PDB entry 5XOP | X-ray diffraction, 1.90 A resolution | chains D and E of the 6 polymer chains in the assembly

== Chain D (and E) ==
Molecule: Calcium-binding protein 1 (EhCBP1), putative
From: Entamoeba histolytica HM-1:IMSS-B
Notes: chain E of this document is another copy of the same molecule, construct and numbering; everything in this record applies to it too
UniProtKB: M3TKH6 (M3TKH6_ENTHI); residues 1-65 here = UniProt positions 1-65
Sequence (66 residues; row label = number of the first residue in the row):
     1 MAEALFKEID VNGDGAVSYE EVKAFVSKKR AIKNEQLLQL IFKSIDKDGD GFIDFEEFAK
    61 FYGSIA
Differences from the reference sequence: engineered mutation Lys47 (Ala in M3TKH6), Asp50 (Asn in M3TKH6), Phe52 (Glu in M3TKH6), Phe55 (Gln in M3TKH6), Glu56 (Asn in M3TKH6); expression tag (66)
Bound ions: Ca2+ site 1: Asp10, Asn12, Asp14, Ala16, Glu21; Ca2+ site 2: Asp46, Asp48, Asp50, Phe52, Glu57

== Chain D / chain E interface ==
Residue-residue contacts (28):
  Glu35(D) with Tyr19(E), hydrogen bond; Lys23(E), salt bridge
  Leu38(D) with Tyr19(E), hydrophobic; Val22(E), hydrophobic; Lys23(E)
  Gln39(D) with Tyr19(E)
  Phe42(D) with Val17(E); Ser18(E); Tyr19(E)
  Phe52(D) with Ala16(E), hydrophobic; Val17(E); Ser18(E)
  Ile53(D) with Phe6(E); Ala16(E); Val17(E), hydrogen bond (backbone-backbone)
  Asp54(D) with Phe6(E)
  Phe55(D) with Met1(E); Ala2(E); Glu3(E); Phe6(E)
  Phe58(D) with Ala2(E); Leu5(E), hydrophobic; Phe6(E), hydrophobic
  Ala59(D) with Met1(E)
  Tyr62(D) with Met1(E), hydrophobic; Ala2(E), hydrophobic; Leu5(E), hydrophobic
  Gly63(D) with Met1(E)
Also at the interface, not in a pair above, chain E (13 interface residues in all): Ile9, Gly15

== Overview ==
12 residues of chain D and 13 residues of chain E are in contact, with 2 hydrogen bonds and 1 salt bridge.
Polar pairs include Glu35(D)-Lys23(E), Glu35(D)-Tyr19(E) and Ile53(D)-Val17(E). The Ca2+ site 1 is built by
Asp10(D), Asn12(D), Asp14(D), Ala16(D) and Glu21(D).
Chain D and chain E are both Calcium-binding protein 1 (EhCBP1), putative (Entamoeba histolytica HM-1:IMSS-B);
the structure, Crystal Structure of N-terminal domain EhCaBP1 EF-2 mutant, was determined by X-ray diffraction
together with 2NXQ from the same study.
